PDB entry 5CA0 | X-ray diffraction, 2.50 A resolution | chains C and D of the 6 polymer chains in the assembly

Chain C:
Name: Tubulin alpha-1B chain
Organism: Sus scrofa
Reference sequence: Q2XVP4 (TBA1B_PIG); residue numbers follow UniProt; this construct covers 1-451
Sequence (451 residues; numbered 1 to 451; the number before each row is that of its first residue):
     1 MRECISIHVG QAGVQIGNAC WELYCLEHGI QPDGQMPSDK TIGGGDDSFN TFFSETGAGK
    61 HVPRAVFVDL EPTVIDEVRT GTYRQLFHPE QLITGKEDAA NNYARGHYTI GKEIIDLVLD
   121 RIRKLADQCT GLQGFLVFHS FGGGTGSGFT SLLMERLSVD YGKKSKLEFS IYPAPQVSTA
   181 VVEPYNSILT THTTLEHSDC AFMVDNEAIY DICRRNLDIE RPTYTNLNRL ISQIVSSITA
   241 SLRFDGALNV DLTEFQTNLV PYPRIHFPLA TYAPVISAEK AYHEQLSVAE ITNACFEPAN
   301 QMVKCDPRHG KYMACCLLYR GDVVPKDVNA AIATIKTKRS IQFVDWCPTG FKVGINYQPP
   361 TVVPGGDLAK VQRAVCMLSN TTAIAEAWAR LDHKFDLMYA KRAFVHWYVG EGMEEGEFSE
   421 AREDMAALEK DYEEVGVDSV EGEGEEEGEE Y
Disordered / not traced: 441-451
Ion coordination: Ca2+: D39, T41, G44, E55
Ligand contacts:
  - GTP (guanosine-5'-triphosphate): G10, Q11, A12, Q15, I16, D69, D98, A99, A100, N101, S140, G142, G143, G144, T145, G146, I171, P173, V177, S178, E183, N206, Y224, L227, N228, I231
  - Lexibulin (LXL; 1-ethyl-3-[2-methoxy-4-(5-methyl-4-{[(1S)-1-(pyridin-3-yl)butyl]amino}pyrimidin-2-yl)phenyl]urea): N101, T179, V181
Curated features (UniProtKB/Swiss-Prot):
  - motif: M1 to C4 (MREC motif)
  - active site: E254
  - binding site (GTP): G10, Q11, A12, Q15, E71, A99, S140, G143, G144, T145, G146, T179, E183, N206, Y224, N228, L252
  - binding site (Mg(2+)): E71
  - site: Y451 (Involved in polymerization)
  - modified residue: K40 (N6,N6,N6-trimethyllysine), S48 (Phosphoserine), S232 (Phosphoserine), Y282 (3'-nitrotyrosine), R339 (Omega-N-methylarginine), S439 (Phosphoserine), E443 (5-glutamyl polyglutamate), E445 (5-glutamyl polyglutamate), Y451 (3'-nitrotyrosine)
  - cross-link (Glycyl lysine isopeptide (Lys-Gly)): K326 (interchain with G-Cter in ubiquitin), K370 (interchain with G-Cter in ubiquitin)

Chain D:
Name: Uncharacterized protein
Organism: Sus scrofa
Reference sequence: F2Z5B2 (F2Z5B2_PIG); residue numbers follow UniProt; this construct covers 1-445
Sequence (445 residues; numbered 1 to 445; the number before each row is that of its first residue):
     1 MREIVHIQAG QCGNQIGAKF WEVISDEHGI DPTGSYHGDS DLQLERINVY YNEATGNKYV
    61 PRAILVDLEP GTMDSVRSGP FGQIFRPDNF VFGQSGAGNN WAKGHYTEGA ELVDSVLDVV
   121 RKESESCDCL QGFQLTHSLG GGTGSGMGTL LISKIREEYP DRIMNTFSVM PSPKVSDTVV
   181 EPYNATLSVH QLVENTDETY CIDNEALYDI CFRTLKLTTP TYGDLNHLVS ATMSGVTTCL
   241 RFPGQLNADL RKLAVNMVPF PRLHFFMPGF APLTSRGSQQ YRALTVPELT QQMFDSKNMM
   301 AACDPRHGRY LTVAAIFRGR MSMKEVDEQM LNVQNKNSSY FVEWIPNNVK TAVCDIPPRG
   361 LKMSATFIGN STAIQELFKR ISEQFTAMFR RKAFLHWYTG EGMDEMEFTE AESNMNDLVS
   421 EYQQYQDATA DEQGEFEEEE GEDEA
Disordered / not traced: 274-283, 432-445
Ligand contacts:
  - GDP (guanosine-5'-diphosphate): G10, Q11, C12, Q15, D67, E69, A97, N99, S138, G140, G141, G142, T143, G144, V169, P171, V175, S176, E181, N204, L207, Y222, L225, N226
  - Lexibulin (LXL; 1-ethyl-3-[2-methoxy-4-(5-methyl-4-{[(1S)-1-(pyridin-3-yl)butyl]amino}pyrimidin-2-yl)phenyl]urea): Q134, N165, E198, Y200, V236, T237, C239, L240, L246, N247, A248, D249, L250, K252, L253, N256, M257, V313, A314, A315, I316, N348, K350, T351, A352, I368

How chain C and chain D interact:
Residue-residue contacts - 55 pairs, chain C then chain D:
  Q11(C) - N247(D)  hydrogen bond
  E71(C) - R2(D)  salt bridge
  T73(C) - R2(D)
  K96(C) - D128(D)  salt bridge
  E97(C) - Q131(D)
  E97(C) - R162(D)  salt bridge
  E97(C) - R251(D)  salt bridge
  D98(C) - D249(D)
  D98(C) - K252(D)  salt bridge
  A100(C) - R251(D)
  A100(C) - K252(D)
  A100(C) - V255(D)
  N101(C) - K252(D)
  N101(C) - N256(D)  hydrogen bond
  R105(C) - R251(D)
  P175(C) - N347(D)
  P175(C) - K350(D)
  S178(C) - K350(D)  hydrogen bond
  T179(C) - L246(D)
  A180(C) - N256(D)
  A180(C) - K350(D)
  V181(C) - N256(D)  hydrogen bond (backbone-side chain)
  V181(C) - I345(D)  hydrophobic
  V181(C) - P346(D)
  V182(C) - N256(D)
  E220(C) - K324(D)
  R221(C) - M323(D)  hydrogen bond
  R221(C) - D327(D)  salt bridge
  K394(C) - P346(D)
  K394(C) - N347(D)
  L397(C) - E343(D)
  L397(C) - W344(D)
  L397(C) - P346(D)  hydrophobic
  L397(C) - A430(D)  hydrophobic
  M398(C) - W344(D)
  M398(C) - P346(D)
  K401(C) - F260(D)
  K401(C) - W344(D)
  K401(C) - T429(D)  hydrogen bond (side chain-backbone)
  K401(C) - A430(D)
  R402(C) - F260(D)
  A403(C) - P259(D)
  F404(C) - V255(D)
  F404(C) - N256(D)
  F404(C) - V258(D)
  F404(C) - P259(D)  hydrogen bond (backbone-backbone)
  F404(C) - T312(D)
  F404(C) - I345(D)  hydrophobic
  H406(C) - V258(D)
  H406(C) - P259(D)
  H406(C) - F260(D)
  H406(C) - P261(D)
  W407(C) - A254(D)
  W407(C) - V255(D)
  W407(C) - V258(D)  hydrogen bond (side chain-backbone)
Other interface residues (no listed pair), chain C (29 interface residues in all): V74, Y210, T223
Other interface residues (no listed pair), chain D (34 interface residues in all): C129, D197, Q245, M257, N348, A428

Summary:
29 residues of chain C face 34 of chain D across their interface; the contacts include 8 hydrogen bonds and 6
salt bridges. Among the polar pairs are E71(C)-R2(D), K96(C)-D128(D) and E97(C)-R162(D). Lexibulin is bound
between chain C and chain D.
Here chain C is Tubulin alpha-1B chain and chain D is Uncharacterized protein, both from Sus scrofa. Entry
5CA0 (Crystal structure of T2R-TTL-Lexibulin complex) was determined by X-ray diffraction, deposited together
with 5C8Y, 5CA1 and 5CB4.
